Entry 3BUV (X-ray diffraction, 1.35 A resolution); this record covers chain A.

== Chain A ==
Name: 3-oxo-5-beta-steroid 4-dehydrogenase
Source organism: Homo sapiens
Notes: EC 1.3.1.3
UniProt: P51857 (AK1D1_HUMAN); residues 1-326 here = UniProt positions 1-326
Sequence (326 residues; each row starts with the number of its first residue):
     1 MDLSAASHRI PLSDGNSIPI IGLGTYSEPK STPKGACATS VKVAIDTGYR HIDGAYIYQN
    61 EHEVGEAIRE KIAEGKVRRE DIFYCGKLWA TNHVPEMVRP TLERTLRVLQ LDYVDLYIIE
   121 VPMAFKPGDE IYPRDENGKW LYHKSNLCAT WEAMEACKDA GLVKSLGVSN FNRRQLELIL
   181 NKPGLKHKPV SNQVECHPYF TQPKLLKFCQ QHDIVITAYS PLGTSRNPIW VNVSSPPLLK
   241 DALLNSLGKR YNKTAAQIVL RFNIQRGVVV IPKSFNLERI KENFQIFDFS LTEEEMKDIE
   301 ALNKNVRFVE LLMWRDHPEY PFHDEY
Disordered / not traced: 1
Residues lining bound ligands: NADP (NAP; NADP nicotinamide-adenine-dinucleotide phosphate): Gly24, Thr25, Tyr26, Asp53, Tyr58, Lys87, Glu120, Ser169, Asn170, Gln193, Tyr219, Ser220, Pro221, Leu222, Gly223, Thr224, Ser225, Leu239, Ala256, Ile271, Pro272, Lys273, Ser274, Phe275, Asn276, Arg279, Glu282, Asn283
Reported in the primary citation:
  - disease-associated variants - L106F, P133R, P198L, R261C (citing earlier work)
  - mutagenesis - Y58F, E120A: abolished catalytic activity on testosterone

== In short ==
Bound to chain A: NADP. The paper reports that Y58F and E120A abolish catalytic activity on testosterone.
Chain A is 3-oxo-5-beta-steroid 4-dehydrogenase (Homo sapiens); the structure, Crystal structure of human
Delta(4)-3-ketosteroid 5-beta-reductase in complex with NADP and HEPES. Resolution: 1.35 A, was determined by
X-ray diffraction (same publication as 3CMF, 3COT, 3BUR and 3BV7).
